5N9Z - chains A and J of the 16 polymer chains in the assembly; structure by X-ray diffraction, 1.90 A resolution.

== Chain A ==
Name: Ribulose bisphosphate carboxylase large chain
Source organism: Thalassiosira hyalina
Notes: EC 4.1.1.39
Amino-acid sequence (490 residues; numbered 1 to 490; the number before each row is that of its first residue):
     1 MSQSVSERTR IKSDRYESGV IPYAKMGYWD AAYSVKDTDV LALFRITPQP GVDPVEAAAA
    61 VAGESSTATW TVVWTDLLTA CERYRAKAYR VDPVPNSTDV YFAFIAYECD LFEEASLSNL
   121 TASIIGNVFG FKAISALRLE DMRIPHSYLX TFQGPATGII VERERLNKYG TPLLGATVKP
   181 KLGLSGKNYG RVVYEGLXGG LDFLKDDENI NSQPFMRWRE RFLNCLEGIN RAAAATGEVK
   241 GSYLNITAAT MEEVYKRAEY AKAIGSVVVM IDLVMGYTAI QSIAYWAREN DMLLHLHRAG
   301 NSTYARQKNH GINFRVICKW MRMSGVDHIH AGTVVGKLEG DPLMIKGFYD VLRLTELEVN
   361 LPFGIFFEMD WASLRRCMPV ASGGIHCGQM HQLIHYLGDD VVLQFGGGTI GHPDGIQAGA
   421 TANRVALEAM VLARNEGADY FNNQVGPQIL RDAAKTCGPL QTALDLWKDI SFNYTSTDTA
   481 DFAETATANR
Not modelled in the structure: 1-3, 485-490
Modified residues: Pro48, Pro155 (4-hydroxyproline; HYP); Cys109 (S-hydroxycysteine; CSO); 8RE (3,4-dihydroxylysine) at position 150, LYO (4-hydroxy-lysine) at position 198; Leu174 (beta-hydroxyleucine; HLU); Lys205 (lysine nz-carboxylic acid; KCX); Lys346 (N-trimethyllysine; M3L)
Ion coordination: Mg2+: Lys205, Asp207, Glu208 (together with 2-carboxyarabinitol-1,5-diphosphate)
Ligand contacts:
  - 2-carboxyarabinitol-1,5-diphosphate (CAP), molecule 1: Glu64, Thr69, Trp70, Asn127
  - 2-carboxyarabinitol-1,5-diphosphate (CAP), molecule 2: Thr177, Lys179, Lys181, Lys205, Asp207, Glu208, His297, Arg298, His330, Lys337, Leu338, Ser382, Gly383, Gly384, Gln404, Phe405, Gly406, Gly407
From the paper describing this entry:
  - post-translational modification sites: Pro48, Cys109, Pro155, Lys205, Lys346, Cys457

== Chain J ==
Name: Ribulose-1,5-bisphosphate carboxylase/oxygenase small subunit
Source organism: Thalassiosira hyalina
Amino-acid sequence (139 residues; numbered 1 to 139; the number before each row is that of its first residue):
     1 MRLTQGCFSF LPDLTDQQIE KQVTYAMNRG WAMNVEWTDD PHPRNNYWEL WGLPLFDIKD
    61 PATVMFELNE ARKSCAAGYI RVNAFDASYG TESCVMSFIT NRPANEPGFY LDRTEGVGRQ
   121 VIYSIKSYSV QANPEGSRY

== Interface between chain A and chain J ==
Residue-residue contacts (10; chain A residue first):
  Asn230(A) with Glu115(J)
  Lys262(A) with Val117(J); Gly118(J), hydrogen bond (backbone-backbone)
  Ala263(A) with Val117(J)
  Gly265(A) with Gly116(J); Gly118(J); Arg119(J), hydrogen bond (backbone-side chain)
  Ser266(A) with Arg119(J)
  Val267(A) with Arg119(J)
  Asp291(A) with Arg119(J)
Other interface residues (no listed pair), chain A (8 interface residues in all): Arg165

== Summary ==
8 residues of chain A face 5 of chain J across their interface; the contacts include 2 hydrogen bonds. Polar
contacts include Gly265(A)-Arg119(J) and Lys262(A)-Gly118(J). Chain A binds
2-carboxyarabinitol-1,5-diphosphate. Lys205(A), Asp207(A) and Glu208(A) form the Mg2+ site. From the paper:
modification sites Pro48(A), Cys109(A) and Pro155(A) among others.
Chain A is Ribulose bisphosphate carboxylase large chain and chain J is Ribulose-1,5-bisphosphate
carboxylase/oxygenase small subunit, both from Thalassiosira hyalina; the structure, Rubisco from
Thalassiosira hyalina, was determined by X-ray diffraction, deposited together with 5OYA, 6FTL and 5MZ2.
